Entry 4FVL (X-ray diffraction, 2.44 A resolution); this record covers chains A and C.

Chain A:
Name: Collagenase 3
Organism: Homo sapiens
Notes: EC 3.4.24.-; fragment: Inactive full form
Reference sequence: P45452 (MMP13_HUMAN); residue numbers follow UniProt; this construct covers 104-471
Sequence (368 residues; numbered 104 to 471; the number before each row is that of its first residue):
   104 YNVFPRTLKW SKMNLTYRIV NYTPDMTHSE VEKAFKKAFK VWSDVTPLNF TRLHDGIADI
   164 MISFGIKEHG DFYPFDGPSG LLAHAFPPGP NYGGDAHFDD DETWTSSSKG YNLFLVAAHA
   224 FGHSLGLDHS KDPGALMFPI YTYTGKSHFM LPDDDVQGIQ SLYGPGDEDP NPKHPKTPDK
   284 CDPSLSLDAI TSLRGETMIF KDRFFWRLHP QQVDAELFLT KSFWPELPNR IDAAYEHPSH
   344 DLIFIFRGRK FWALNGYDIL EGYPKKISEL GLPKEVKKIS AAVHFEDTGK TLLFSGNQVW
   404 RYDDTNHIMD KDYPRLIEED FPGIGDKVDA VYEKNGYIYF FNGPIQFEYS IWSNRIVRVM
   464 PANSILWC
Differences from the reference sequence: engineered mutation A223 (Glu in P45452)
Curated features (UniProtKB/Swiss-Prot):
  - binding site (Ca(2+)): D128, D162, D179, G180, S182, L184, N194, G196, D198, D202, D203, E205, D291, I293, D335, A337, S383, A385, D432, V434
  - binding site (Zn(2+)): H172, D174, H187, H200, H222, H226, H232, M240
  - modified residue: Y366 (Phosphotyrosine)
  - glycosylation (N-linked (GlcNAc...) asparagine): N117, N152
  - natural variant: W207 (W207G: In MDST), H232 (H232N: In MANDP1)
Metal / ion sites: Ca2+ site 1: D128, D203, E205; Ca2+ site 2: D162, N194, G196, D198; Zn2+ site 1: H172, D174, H187, H200; Ca2+ site 3: D179, G180, S182, L184, D202, E205; Zn2+ site 2: H222, H226, H232; Ca2+ site 4: D291, D335, S383, D432; Ca2+ site 5: I293, A337, A385, V434
Residues lining bound ligands:
  - s-1,2-propanediol (PGO), molecule 1: P108, R109, L111
  - s-1,2-propanediol (PGO), molecule 2: K136, A137, K140, S209, N215, F217
  - s-1,2-propanediol (PGO), molecule 3: T208, S209, S210
  - s-1,2-propanediol (PGO), molecule 4: P236, G237, A238, F241, I243, Y244, T245, L322
  - s-1,2-propanediol (PGO), molecule 5: T247, S250, H251, F252, M253, P255, P278, R306
  - s-1,2-propanediol (PGO), molecule 6: P281, D282, D285, S287, L288, S289, K304
  - s-1,2-propanediol (PGO), molecule 7: S295, E339, P341, H387, F388, E389, E436
  - s-1,2-propanediol (PGO), molecule 8: G365, Y366, P367
  - s-1,2-propanediol (PGO), molecule 9: P376, V379, Q401, W403, P417
  - s-1,2-propanediol (PGO), molecule 10: E389, D390, T391, G392, T408
  - s-1,2-propanediol (PGO), molecule 11: Q401, P417, R418, L419
  - s-1,2-propanediol (PGO), molecule 12: R404, Y416, R418, D423
  - s-1,2-propanediol (PGO), molecule 13: N438, G439, Y440, S453, W455
  - s-1,2-propanediol (PGO), molecule 14: G439, I454, W455
  - s-1,2-propanediol (PGO), molecule 15: Y440, S453, W455, S456, R458, V460
Reported in the primary citation:
  - binding site for Collagenase 3, pro-domain peptide: F107, P108, L111, Y176, S182, L185, H187, F189, P190, Y214, H226, Y244
  - mutagenesis - E223A: abolished catalytic activity (citing earlier work)

Chain C:
Name: Collagenase 3, pro-domain peptide
Organism: Homo sapiens
Notes: EC 3.4.24.-; fragment: pro-domain fragment
Reference sequence: P45452 (MMP13_HUMAN); residues 31-50 here = UniProt positions 31-50
Sequence (20 residues; row label = number of the first residue in the row):
    31 LSEEDLQFAE RYLRSYYHPT
Not modelled in the structure: 31-36
Residues lining bound ligands: s-1,2-propanediol (PGO): A39, R41, Y42

How chain A and chain C interact:
Pairs across the interface (36; chain A residue first):
  F107(A) - R44(C)
  P108(A) - Y42(C)
  Y176(A) - E40(C)
  Y176(A) - L43(C)  hydrophobic
  G183(A) - Y47(C)
  G183(A) - H48(C)  hydrogen bond (backbone-backbone)
  L184(A) - S45(C)
  L184(A) - Y46(C)
  L184(A) - Y47(C)
  L185(A) - Y46(C)  hydrogen bond (backbone-backbone)
  L185(A) - Y47(C)
  L185(A) - H48(C)
  A186(A) - S45(C)
  A186(A) - Y46(C)  hydrogen bond (backbone-backbone)
  H187(A) - L43(C)
  H187(A) - R44(C)
  A188(A) - L43(C)
  A188(A) - R44(C)  hydrogen bond (backbone-backbone)
  F189(A) - L43(C)  hydrophobic
  P190(A) - Y42(C)
  P193(A) - F38(C)
  Y195(A) - E40(C)
  Y214(A) - H48(C)  hydrogen bond
  V219(A) - Y46(C)  hydrophobic
  H222(A) - Y46(C)
  H226(A) - R44(C)
  D231(A) - R44(C)  salt bridge
  H232(A) - S45(C)
  F241(A) - Y46(C)
  P242(A) - Y46(C)
  P242(A) - Y47(C)  hydrogen bond (backbone-backbone)
  I243(A) - Y46(C)
  I243(A) - Y47(C)
  Y244(A) - Y46(C)
  Y244(A) - Y47(C)  hydrogen bond (backbone-backbone)
  Y244(A) - H48(C)
Other interface residues (no listed pair), chain A (28 interface residues in all): L111, F175, S182, L239, T245
Other interface residues (no listed pair), chain C (12 interface residues in all): A39, P49, T50

Summary:
The interface between chain A and chain C involves 28 residues on one side and 12 on the other, with 7
hydrogen bonds and 1 salt bridge. Polar contacts include D231(A)-R44(C), Y214(A)-H48(C) and G183(A)-H48(C).
From the paper: a binding site for Collagenase 3, pro-domain peptide at F107(A), P108(A) and L111(A) among
others; E223A of chain A abolishes catalytic activity.
Chain A is Collagenase 3 and chain C is Collagenase 3, pro-domain peptide, both from Homo sapiens; the
structure, Human collagenase 3 (MMP-13) full form with peptides from pro-domain, was determined by X-ray
diffraction (same publication as 4FU4 and 4G0D).
